Entry 7VAI (electron microscopy, 3.10 A resolution); this record covers chains A and F of the 12 polymer chains in the assembly.

Chain A:
Name: V-type ATP synthase alpha chain
Source organism: Thermus thermophilus HB8
Notes: EC 7.1.2.2
UniProtKB: Q56403 (VATA_THET8); residue numbers follow UniProt; this construct covers 1-578
Chain sequence (578 residues; each row starts with the number of its first residue):
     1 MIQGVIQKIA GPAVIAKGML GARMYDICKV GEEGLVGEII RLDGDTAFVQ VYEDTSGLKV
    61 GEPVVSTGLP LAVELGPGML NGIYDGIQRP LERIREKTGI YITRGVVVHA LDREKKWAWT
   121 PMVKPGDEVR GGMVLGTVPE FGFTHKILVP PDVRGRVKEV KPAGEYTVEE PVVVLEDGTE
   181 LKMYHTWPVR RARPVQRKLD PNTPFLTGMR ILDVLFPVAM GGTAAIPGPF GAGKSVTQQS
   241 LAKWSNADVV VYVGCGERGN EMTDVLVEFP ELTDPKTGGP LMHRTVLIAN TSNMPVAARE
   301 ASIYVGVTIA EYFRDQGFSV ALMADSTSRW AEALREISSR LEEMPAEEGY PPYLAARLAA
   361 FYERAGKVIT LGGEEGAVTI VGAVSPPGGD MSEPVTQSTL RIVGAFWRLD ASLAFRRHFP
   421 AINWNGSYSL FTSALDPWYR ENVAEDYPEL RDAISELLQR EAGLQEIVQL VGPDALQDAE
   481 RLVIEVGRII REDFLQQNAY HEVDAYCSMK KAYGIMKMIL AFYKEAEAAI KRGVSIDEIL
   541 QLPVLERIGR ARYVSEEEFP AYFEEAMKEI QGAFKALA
Sequence notes: conflict A232 (Ser in Q56403), S235 (Thr in Q56403)

Chain F:
Name: V-type ATP synthase beta chain
Source organism: Thermus thermophilus HB8
UniProtKB: Q56404 (VATB_THET8); residue numbers follow UniProt; this construct covers 1-478
Chain sequence (478 residues; row label = number of the first residue in the row):
     1 MDLLKKEYTG ITYISGPLLF VENAKDLAYG AIVDIKDGTG RVRGGQVIEV SEEYAVIQVF
    61 EETTGLDLAT TSVSLVEDVA RLGVSKEMLG RRFNGIGKPI DGLPPITPEK RLPITGLPLN
   121 PVARRKPEQF IQTGISTIDV MNTLVRGQKL PIFSGSGLPA NEIAAQIARQ ATVRPDLSGE
   181 GEKEEPFAVV FAAMGITQRE LSYFIQEFER TGALSRSVLF LNKADDPTIE RILTPRMALT
   241 VAEYLAFEHD YHVLVILTDM TNYCEALREI GAAREEIPGR RGYPGYMYTD LATIYERAGV
   301 VEGKKGSVTQ IPILSMPDDD RTHPIPDLTG YITEGQIQLS RELHRKGIYP PIDPLPSLSR
   361 LMNNGVGKGK TREDHKQVSD QLYSAYANGV DIRKLVAIIG EDALTENDRR YLQFADAFER
   421 FFINQGQQNR SIEESLQIAW ALLSMLPQGE LKRISKDHIG KYYGQKLEEI WGAPQALD
Unresolved in the structure: 1, 473-478

Interface between chain A and chain F:
Contacting residue pairs (94):
  Q7(A) - S51(F)
  Q7(A) - E52(F)  hydrogen bond (backbone-backbone)
  K8(A) - E49(F)
  K8(A) - V50(F)
  K8(A) - S51(F)
  I9(A) - E49(F)
  I9(A) - V50(F)  hydrogen bond (backbone-backbone)
  G11(A) - Y29(F)  hydrogen bond (backbone-side chain)
  K17(A) - E52(F)  salt bridge
  T55(A) - Y29(F)
  S56(A) - Y29(F)
  G57(A) - Y29(F)  hydrogen bond (backbone-backbone)
  L58(A) - A28(F)
  L58(A) - Y29(F)  hydrogen bond (backbone-backbone)
  K59(A) - D26(F)  salt bridge
  V60(A) - E52(F)
  I83(A) - V122(F)  hydrophobic
  L91(A) - N120(F)
  L91(A) - V122(F)  hydrophobic
  R95(A) - N120(F)
  R95(A) - V122(F)
  I100(A) - L119(F)
  I100(A) - N120(F)  hydrogen bond (backbone-backbone)
  I100(A) - A123(F)  hydrophobic
  Y101(A) - L117(F)
  Y101(A) - P118(F)
  Y101(A) - L119(F)  hydrophobic
  Y101(A) - E243(F)
  I102(A) - P118(F)  hydrogen bond (backbone-backbone)
  I102(A) - N120(F)
  G228(A) - Y331(F)
  P229(A) - Y331(F)
  F230(A) - R321(F)
  F230(A) - D327(F)
  F230(A) - G330(F)
  F230(A) - Y331(F)  hydrophobic
  G231(A) - L358(F)
  G231(A) - R360(F)
  G256(A) - Y288(F)
  R258(A) - E296(F)
  R258(A) - G330(F)  hydrogen bond (side chain-backbone)
  R258(A) - Y331(F)  hydrogen bond (side chain-backbone)
  R258(A) - I332(F)  hydrogen bond (side chain-backbone)
  R258(A) - T333(F)  hydrogen bond (side chain-backbone)
  R258(A) - R360(F)
  G259(A) - E296(F)
  N260(A) - P127(F)
  N260(A) - K149(F)
  N260(A) - E334(F)
  T263(A) - P121(F)
  T263(A) - R124(F)
  D264(A) - K126(F)  salt bridge
  L266(A) - P121(F)
  E268(A) - K126(F)  salt bridge
  S292(A) - Y288(F)  hydrogen bond
  S292(A) - A292(F)
  S292(A) - E296(F)
  N293(A) - P118(F)
  N293(A) - A292(F)
  N293(A) - E296(F)
  M294(A) - P121(F)
  V296(A) - T289(F)
  R299(A) - T289(F)
  R329(A) - Y288(F)
  R329(A) - Y331(F)
  E332(A) - Y288(F)
  E336(A) - Y286(F)
  S339(A) - E276(F)  hydrogen bond
  S339(A) - I277(F)  hydrogen bond (side chain-backbone)
  R340(A) - E276(F)  salt bridge
  G349(A) - I277(F)
  S385(A) - Y331(F)
  P386(A) - Y331(F)  hydrogen bond (backbone-side chain)
  P387(A) - R280(F)
  G388(A) - R280(F)
  G388(A) - T322(F)
  G388(A) - D327(F)  hydrogen bond (backbone-side chain)
  F415(A) - L355(F)
  F415(A) - P356(F)  hydrophobic
  R416(A) - A387(F)
  R416(A) - D391(F)  salt bridge
  R416(A) - R453(F)
  R417(A) - N142(F)
  R417(A) - L355(F)  hydrogen bond (side chain-backbone)
  R417(A) - S357(F)  hydrogen bond (side chain-backbone)
  R417(A) - L358(F)
  R417(A) - Y383(F)  hydrogen bond
  R417(A) - R453(F)
  Q469(A) - I398(F)
  V471(A) - I399(F)
  P473(A) - L395(F)
  Q496(A) - R453(F)
  Y500(A) - N363(F)  hydrogen bond
  R550(A) - K456(F)
Interface residues without a listed pair, chain A (72 interface residues in all): I6, A10, E92, I94, T103, G233, K234, S235, E257, T291, R335, E348, G389, H418, L470, G472, D474, R488, E492
Interface residues without a listed pair, chain F (67 interface residues in all): K25, L27, I48, F153, F247, P278, G279, G285, T293, V301, P326, Q336, P354, K376, N388, T405, K452

Overview:
Chain A and chain F form an interface of 72 and 67 residues respectively, with 20 hydrogen bonds and 6 salt
bridges. Among the polar pairs are K17(A)-E52(F), K59(A)-D26(F) and D264(A)-K126(F).
Here chain A is V-type ATP synthase alpha chain and chain F is V-type ATP synthase beta chain, both from
Thermus thermophilus HB8. Entry 7VAI (V1EG of V/A-ATPase from Thermus thermophilus, state1-1) was determined
by electron microscopy together with 7VAJ, 7VAK, 7VAL, 7VAM, 7VAN, 7VAO and 11 further entries from the same
study.
